Entry 5NGF (X-ray diffraction, 2.33 A resolution); this record covers chain A.

[Chain A]
Protein: Ubiquitin carboxyl-terminal hydrolase 7
Source organism: Homo sapiens
Notes: EC 3.4.19.12
UniProt: Q93009 (UBP7_HUMAN); residue numbers follow UniProt; this construct covers 208-560
Amino-acid sequence (355 residues; row label = number of the first residue in the row):
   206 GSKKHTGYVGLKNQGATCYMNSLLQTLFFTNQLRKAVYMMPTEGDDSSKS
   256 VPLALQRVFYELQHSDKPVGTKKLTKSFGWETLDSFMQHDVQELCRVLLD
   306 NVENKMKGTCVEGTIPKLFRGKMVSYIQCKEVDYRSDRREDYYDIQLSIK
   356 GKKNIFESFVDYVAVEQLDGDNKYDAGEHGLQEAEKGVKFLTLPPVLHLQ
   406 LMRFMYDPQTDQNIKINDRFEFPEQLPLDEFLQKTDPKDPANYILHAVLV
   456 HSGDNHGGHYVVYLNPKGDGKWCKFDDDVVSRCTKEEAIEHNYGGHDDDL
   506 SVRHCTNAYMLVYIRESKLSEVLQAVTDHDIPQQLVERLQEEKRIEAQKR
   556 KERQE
Unresolved in the structure: 206-208, 412-417, 501-508, 555-560
Construct notes: expression tag (206-207)
Covalently attached groups: compound 8WN linked to Cys223
Residues lining bound ligands: 8WN (N-[2-[4-[4-[(1-methyl-4-oxidanylidene-pyrazolo[3,4-d]pyrimidin-5-yl)methyl]-4-oxidanyl-piperidin-1-yl]carbonylphenyl]phenyl]ethanesulfonamide): Tyr224, Phe291, Met292, His294, Asp295, Val296, Gln297, Gln351, Gln405, Leu406, Met407, Arg408, Phe409, Met410, His456, Asn460, His461, Gly462, Gly463, Tyr465, Tyr514
UniProt features mapped onto this chain:
  - active site: Cys223 (Nucleophile), His464 (Proton acceptor)
  - natural variant: Met225 (M225I: In HAFOUS), Glu345 (E345K: In HAFOUS), Leu373 (L373F: In HAFOUS), Gly392 (G392D: In HAFOUS), Val485 (V485G: In HAFOUS)
  - mutagenesis: Cys223 (C223A: Complete loss of activity. Localized in the nucleus and does not inhibit FOXO4-dependent transcriptional activity. Loss of ability to deubiquitinate CRY2; C223S: Catalytically inactive mutant ...), His456 (H456A: Complete loss of activity), His464 (H464A: Complete loss of activity)
From the paper describing this entry:
  - binding site for 8WN: Cys223, Asp295, Val296, Gln297, Phe409, Tyr465
  - catalytic residues: Cys223, His464
  - specificity-determining residues: Tyr465, Tyr514
  - mutagenesis - Q297A, Y465N: abolished binding to 8WN
  - mutagenesis - F291N: decreased binding to 8WN
  - mutagenesis - Q297A, Y465N: unchanged binding to ubiquitin
  - mutagenesis - Q297A, Y465N: decreased catalytic activity
  - mutagenesis - F291N: increased binding to ubiquitin
  - mutagenesis - F291N: increased catalytic activity
  - mutagenesis - F291N, Q297A: abolished signaling in response to FT671

[In short]
Covalently linked compound 8WN: at Cys223. UniProt lists active-site residues Cys223 and His464 and 3
mutagenesis sites. The paper reports catalytic residues Cys223 and His464; Q297A and Y465N abolish binding to
8WN.
Chain A is Ubiquitin carboxyl-terminal hydrolase 7 (Homo sapiens); the structure, Crystal structure of USP7 in
complex with the covalent inhibitor, FT827, was determined by X-ray diffraction, deposited together with 5NGE.
